PDB entry 8DT8 | electron microscopy, 3.34 A resolution | chains A and H of the 5 polymer chains in the assembly

Chain A:
Molecule: Spike glycoprotein
From: Severe acute respiratory syndrome coronavirus 2
UniProtKB: P0DTC2 (SPIKE_SARS2); numbering as in UniProt (aligned over 1-1208)
Amino-acid sequence (1280 residues; each row starts with the number of its first residue):
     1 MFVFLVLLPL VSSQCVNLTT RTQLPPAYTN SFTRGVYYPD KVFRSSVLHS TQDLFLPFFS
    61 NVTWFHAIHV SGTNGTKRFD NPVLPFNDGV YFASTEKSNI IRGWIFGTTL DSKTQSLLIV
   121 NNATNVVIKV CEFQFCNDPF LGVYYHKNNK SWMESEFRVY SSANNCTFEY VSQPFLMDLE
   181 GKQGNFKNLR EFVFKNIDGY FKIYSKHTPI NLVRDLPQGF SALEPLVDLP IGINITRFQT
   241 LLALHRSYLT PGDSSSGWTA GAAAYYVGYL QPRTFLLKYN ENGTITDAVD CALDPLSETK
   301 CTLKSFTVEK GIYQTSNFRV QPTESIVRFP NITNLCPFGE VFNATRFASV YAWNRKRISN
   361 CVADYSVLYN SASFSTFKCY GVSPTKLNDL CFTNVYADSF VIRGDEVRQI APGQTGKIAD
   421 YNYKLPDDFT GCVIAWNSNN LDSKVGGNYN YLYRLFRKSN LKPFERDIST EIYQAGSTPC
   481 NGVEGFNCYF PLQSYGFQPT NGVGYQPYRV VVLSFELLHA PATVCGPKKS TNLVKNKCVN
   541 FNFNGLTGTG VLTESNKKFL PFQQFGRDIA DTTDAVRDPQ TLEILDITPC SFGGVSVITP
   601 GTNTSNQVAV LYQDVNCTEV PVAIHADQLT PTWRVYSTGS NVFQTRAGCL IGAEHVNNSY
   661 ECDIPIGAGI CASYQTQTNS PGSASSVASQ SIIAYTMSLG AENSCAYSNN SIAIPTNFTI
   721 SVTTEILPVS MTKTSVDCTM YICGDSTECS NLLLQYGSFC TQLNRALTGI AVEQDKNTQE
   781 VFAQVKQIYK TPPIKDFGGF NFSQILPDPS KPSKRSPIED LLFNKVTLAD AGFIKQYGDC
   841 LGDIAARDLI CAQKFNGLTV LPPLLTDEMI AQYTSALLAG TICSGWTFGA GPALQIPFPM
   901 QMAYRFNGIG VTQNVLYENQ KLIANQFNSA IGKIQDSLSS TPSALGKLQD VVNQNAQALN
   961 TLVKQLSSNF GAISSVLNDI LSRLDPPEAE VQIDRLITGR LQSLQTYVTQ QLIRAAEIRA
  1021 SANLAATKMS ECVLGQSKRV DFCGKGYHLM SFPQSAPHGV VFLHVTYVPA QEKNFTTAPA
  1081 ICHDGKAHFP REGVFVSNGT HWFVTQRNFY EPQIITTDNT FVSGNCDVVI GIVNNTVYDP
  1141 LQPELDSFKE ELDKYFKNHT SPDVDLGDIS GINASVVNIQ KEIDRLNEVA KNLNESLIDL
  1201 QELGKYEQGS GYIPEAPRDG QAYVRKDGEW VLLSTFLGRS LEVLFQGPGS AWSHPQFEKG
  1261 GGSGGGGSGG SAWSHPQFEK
Disordered / not traced: 1-26, 67-78, 144-152, 176-184, 248-262, 619-639, 677-688, 827-852, 1146-1280
Construct notes: engineered mutation Gly682 (Arg in P0DTC2), Ser683 (Arg in P0DTC2), Ser685 (Arg in P0DTC2), Cys705 (Val in P0DTC2), Pro817 (Phe in P0DTC2), Cys883 (Thr in P0DTC2), Pro892 (Ala in P0DTC2), Pro899 (Ala in P0DTC2), Pro942 (Ala in P0DTC2), Pro986 (Lys in P0DTC2), Pro987 (Val in P0DTC2); expression tag (1209-1280)
Cystine bridges: Cys131-Cys166, Cys291-Cys301, Cys336-Cys361, Cys379-Cys432, Cys391-Cys525, Cys480-Cys488, Cys538-Cys590, Cys617-Cys649, Cys662-Cys671, Cys738-Cys760, Cys743-Cys749, Cys1032-Cys1043, Cys1082-Cys1126
Glycans and other covalent adducts: N-acetylglucosamine (NAG) linked to Asn331, Asn343, Asn616, Asn717, Asn801, Asn1098
Curated features (UniProtKB/Swiss-Prot):
  - region: Asn280 to Cys301 (Putative superantigen), Arg403 to Asp405 (Integrin-binding motif), Asn448 to Phe456 (Immunodominant HLA epitope recognized by the CD8+), Pro681, Ala684 (Putative superantigen), Ser816 to Tyr837 (Fusion peptide 1), Lys835 to Phe855 (Fusion peptide 2), Asp1163 to Glu1202 (Heptad repeat 2)
  - site: Arg815, Ser816 (Cleavage)
  - glycosylation: Asn17 (N-linked (GlcNAc...) (complex) asparagine), Asn61 (N-linked (GlcNAc...) (hybrid) asparagine), Asn74 (N-linked (GlcNAc...) (complex) asparagine), Asn122 (N-linked (GlcNAc...) (hybrid) asparagine), Asn149 (N-linked (GlcNAc...) (complex) asparagine), Asn165 (N-linked (GlcNAc...) (complex) asparagine), Asn234 (N-linked (GlcNAc...) (high mannose) asparagine), Asn282 (N-linked (GlcNAc...) (complex) asparagine), Thr323 (O-linked (GalNAc) threonine), Ser325 (O-linked (HexNAc...) serine), Asn331 (N-linked (GlcNAc...) (complex) asparagine), Asn343 (N-linked (GlcNAc...) (complex) asparagine), Asn603 (N-linked (GlcNAc...) (hybrid) asparagine), Asn616 (N-linked (GlcNAc...) (complex) asparagine), Asn657 (N-linked (GlcNAc...) (complex) asparagine), Thr676 (O-linked (GlcNAc...) threonine), Thr678 (O-linked (GlcNAc...) threonine), Asn709 (N-linked (GlcNAc...) (high mannose) asparagine), Asn717 (N-linked (GlcNAc...) (hybrid) asparagine), Asn801 (N-linked (GlcNAc...) (hybrid) asparagine) and 6 more in UniProt

Chain H:
Molecule: LM18 nanobody
From: synthetic construct
Notes: antibody fragment or engineered binder
Amino-acid sequence (127 residues; row label = number of the first residue in the row; a row labelled like 82A-82C holds insertion residues (82A, then the next letters in order)):
     1 EVQLQESGGG LVQPGGSLRL SCAASGFTFS SYALGWYRQA PGKEREWVCA IS
   52A G
    53 SGGSTYYADS VKGRFTCSRD NSKNTLYLQM
82A-82C NSL
    83 KPEDTAVYYC ARVYQFYG
100A-100J ARDYGYPYDF
   101 DYWGQGTQVT VSS
Disordered / not traced: 1
Cystine bridges: Cys22-Cys92, Cys49-Cys69

Interface between chain A and chain H:
Residue-residue contacts (23):
  Ser373(A) with Ala100A(H); Arg100B(H)
  Phe374(A) with Gly100(H); Ala100A(H)
  Ser375(A) with Gly100(H), hydrogen bond (backbone-backbone); Ala100A(H); Tyr100H(H), hydrogen bond
  Thr376(A) with Gln97(H), hydrogen bond; Tyr100H(H)
  Lys378(A) with Tyr96(H); Gln97(H)
  Gly404(A) with Tyr100H(H)
  Asp405(A) with Tyr100F(H), hydrogen bond
  Val407(A) with Tyr100H(H), hydrophobic
  Arg408(A) with Tyr100H(H); Asp100I(H), salt bridge; Phe100J(H)
  Val503(A) with Tyr100D(H), hydrophobic; Tyr100F(H), hydrophobic
  Gly504(A) with Tyr100F(H)
  Tyr505(A) with Glu44(H)
  Tyr508(A) with Tyr100D(H); Tyr100H(H)
Interface residues without a listed pair, chain H (14 interface residues in all): Arg45, Tyr58, Tyr99

Overview:
Chain A and chain H form an interface of 13 and 14 residues respectively; the contacts include 4 hydrogen
bonds and 1 salt bridge. Polar pairs include Arg408(A)-Asp100I(H), Ser375(A)-Tyr100H(H) and
Thr376(A)-Gln97(H). Covalently linked N-acetylglucosamine: at Asn331(A), Asn343(A), Asn616(A), Asn717(A),
Asn801(A) and Asn1098(A).
Here chain A is Spike glycoprotein (Severe acute respiratory syndrome coronavirus 2) and chain H is LM18
nanobody (synthetic construct). Entry 8DT8 (LM18/Nb136 bispecific tetra-nanobody immunoglobulin in complex
with SARS-CoV-2-6P-Mut7 S protein (focused refinement)) was determined by electron microscopy, deposited
together with 8ELO, 8ELP and 8ELQ.
